PDB entry 1XZ5 | X-ray diffraction, 2.11 A resolution | chains A and C of the 4 polymer chains in the assembly

# Chain A (and C)
Molecule: Hemoglobin alpha chain
Source organism: Homo sapiens
Notes: chain C of this document is another copy of the same molecule, construct and numbering; everything in this record applies to it too
UniProtKB: P69905 (HBA_HUMAN); residue numbers follow UniProt; this construct covers 1-141
Chain sequence (141 residues; each row starts with the number of its first residue):
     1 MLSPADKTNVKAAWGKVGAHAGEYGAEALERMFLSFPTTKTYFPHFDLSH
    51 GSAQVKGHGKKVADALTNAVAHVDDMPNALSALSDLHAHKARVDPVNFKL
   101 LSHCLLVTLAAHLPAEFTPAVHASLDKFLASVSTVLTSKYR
Construct notes: engineered mutation Met-1 (Val in P69905), Ala-91 (Leu in P69905)
Metal / ion sites: heme Fe near His-87 (its only coordinating residue here)
Residues lining bound ligands: heme (HEM): Met-32, Thr-39, Tyr-42, Phe-43, His-45, Phe-46, His-58, Lys-61, Val-62, Ala-65, Leu-66, Leu-83, Leu-86, His-87, Val-93, Asn-97, Phe-98, Leu-101, Val-132, Ser-133, Leu-136
Swiss-Prot annotation at these positions:
  - site: Lys-61 (Not glycated)
  - natural variant: Asp-6 (A6D: In J-Toronto; this construct carries the variant), Ala-13 (A13D: In J-Paris 1/J-Aljezur), Glu-27 (A27E: In Shenyang; this construct carries the variant), Lys-61 (K61N: In Zambia; deletion: In Clinic), Asp-64 (A64D: In Pontoise; this construct carries the variant), Asp-75 (D75A: In Lille; D75G: In Chapel Hill; D75N: In G-Pest), Ala-111 (A111D: In Petah Tikva)

# Interface between chain A and chain C
Residue-residue contacts - 4 pairs, chain A then chain C:
  Asp-126(A) with Arg-141(C), salt bridge
  Lys-127(A) with Arg-141(C), hydrogen bond (side chain-backbone)
  Arg-141(A) with Asp-126(C), salt bridge; Lys-127(C), hydrogen bond (backbone-side chain)
Interface residues without a listed pair, chain A (5 interface residues in all): Ala-123, Ala-130
Interface residues without a listed pair, chain C (6 interface residues in all): Met-1, Ala-123, Ala-130

# Overview
5 residues of chain A and 6 residues of chain C are in contact, with 2 hydrogen bonds and 2 salt bridges.
Polar contacts include Asp-126(A)/Arg-141(C) and Lys-127(A)/Arg-141(C). Chain A binds heme.
Both chains are Hemoglobin alpha chain (Homo sapiens). Entry 1XZ5 (T-to-THigh Quaternary Transitions in Human
Hemoglobin: alphaL91A deoxy low-salt) was determined by X-ray diffraction, deposited together with 1XXT, 1XY0,
1XZ7, 1XZU, 1XZV, 1Y09 and 45 further entries.
